3VGC - chains A and C of the 3 polymer chains in the assembly; structure by X-ray diffraction, 1.67 A resolution.

# Chain A
Name: Gamma chymotrypsin
Source organism: Bos taurus
Notes: EC 3.4.21.1
UniProtKB: P00766 (CTRA_BOVIN); residues 1-13 here = UniProt positions 1-13
Sequence (13 residues; numbered 1 to 13; the number before each row is that of its first residue):
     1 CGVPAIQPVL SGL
Disordered / not traced: 11-13

# Chain C
Name: Gamma chymotrypsin
Source organism: Bos taurus
Notes: EC 3.4.21.1
UniProtKB: P00766 (CTRA_BOVIN); residue numbers follow UniProt; this construct covers 149-245
Sequence (97 residues; each row starts with the number of its first residue):
   149 ANTPDRLQQA SLPLLSNTNC KKYWGTKIKD AMICAGASGV SSCMGDSGGP LVCKKNGAWT
   209 LVGIVSWGSS TCSTSTPGVY ARVTALVNWV QQTLAAN
Disordered / not traced: 149-150
Disulfide bonds: Cys168-Cys182, Cys191-Cys220
Covalently attached groups: l-1-naphthyl-2-acetamido-ethane boronic acid (SRB) linked to Ser195
Small-molecule neighbours: l-1-naphthyl-2-acetamido-ethane boronic acid (SRB): Ser189, Ser190, Cys191, Met192, Gly193, Asp194, Val213, Ser214, Trp215, Gly216, Ser217, Cys220, Gly226, Val227
Swiss-Prot annotation at these positions:
  - active site: Ser195 (Charge relay system)

# Interface between chain A and chain C
Residue-residue contacts (7; chain A residue first):
  Cys1(A) - Ala206(C)
  Gly2(A) - Ala206(C)
  Gly2(A) - Trp207(C)  hydrogen bond (backbone-backbone)
  Val3(A) - Gly205(C)
  Pro4(A) - Trp207(C)
  Val9(A) - Gln157(C)  hydrogen bond (backbone-side chain)
  Leu10(A) - Gln157(C)
Other interface residues (no listed pair), chain A (7 interface residues in all): Pro8
Other interface residues (no listed pair), chain C (5 interface residues in all): Ser159

# Summary
7 residues of chain A face 5 of chain C across their interface; the contacts include 2 hydrogen bonds. Polar
pairs include Val9(A)-Gln157(C) and Gly2(A)-Trp207(C). L-1-naphthyl-2-acetamido-ethane boronic acid is
covalently linked to Ser195(C). Curated annotation (UniProt) lists active-site residue Ser195(C) on chain C.
Chain A is Gamma chymotrypsin and chain C is Gamma chymotrypsin, both from Bos taurus; the structure,
Gamma-chymotrypsin L-naphthyl-1-acetamido boronic acid acid inhibitor complex, was determined by X-ray
diffraction (same publication as 1VGC, 2VGC and 4VGC).
